PDB entry 3CSB | X-ray diffraction, 2.00 A resolution | chain A

Chain A:
Protein: Maltose-binding protein Monobody YSX1 Fusion
From: Escherichia coli, synthetic
Reference sequence: P0AEX9 (MALE_ECOLI); residues 5-370 here correspond to UniProt positions 31-396 (UniProt number = residue number + 26)
Chain sequence (465 residues; numbered 3 to 467; the number before each row is that of its first residue):
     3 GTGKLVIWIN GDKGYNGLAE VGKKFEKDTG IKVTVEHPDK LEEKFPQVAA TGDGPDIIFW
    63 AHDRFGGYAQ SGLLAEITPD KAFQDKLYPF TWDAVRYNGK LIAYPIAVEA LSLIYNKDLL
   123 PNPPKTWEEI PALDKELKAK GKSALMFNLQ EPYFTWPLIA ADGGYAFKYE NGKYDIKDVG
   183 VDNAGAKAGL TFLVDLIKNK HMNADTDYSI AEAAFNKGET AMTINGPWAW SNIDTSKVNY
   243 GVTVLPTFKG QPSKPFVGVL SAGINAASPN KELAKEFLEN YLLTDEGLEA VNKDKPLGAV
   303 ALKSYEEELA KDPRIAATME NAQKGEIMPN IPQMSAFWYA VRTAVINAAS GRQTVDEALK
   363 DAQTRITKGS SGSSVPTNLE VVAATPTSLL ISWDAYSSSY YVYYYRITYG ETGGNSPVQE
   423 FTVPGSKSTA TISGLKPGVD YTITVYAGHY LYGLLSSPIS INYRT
Unresolved in the structure: 3
Ion coordination: Mn2+ site 1 near D236 (its only coordinating residue here); Mn2+ site 2: D287, E310

In short:
D287 and E310 form the Mn2+ site 2.
Chain A is Maltose-binding protein Monobody YSX1 Fusion (Escherichia coli, synthetic); the structure, Crystal
Structure of Monobody YSX1/Maltose Binding Protein Fusion Complex, was determined by X-ray diffraction
together with 3CSG from the same study.
